3GN1 - chains B and D of the 4 polymer chains in the assembly; structure by X-ray diffraction, 2.00 A resolution.

== Chain B (and D) ==
Name: Pteridine reductase
From: Trypanosoma brucei brucei
Notes: chain D of this document is another copy of the same molecule, construct and numbering; everything in this record applies to it too
UniProtKB: O76290 (O76290_TRYBB); residue numbers follow UniProt; this construct covers 1-268
Amino-acid sequence (288 residues; numbered -19 to 268; the number before each row is that of its first residue; numbers below 1 keep their minus sign (Met-19 is residue -19)):
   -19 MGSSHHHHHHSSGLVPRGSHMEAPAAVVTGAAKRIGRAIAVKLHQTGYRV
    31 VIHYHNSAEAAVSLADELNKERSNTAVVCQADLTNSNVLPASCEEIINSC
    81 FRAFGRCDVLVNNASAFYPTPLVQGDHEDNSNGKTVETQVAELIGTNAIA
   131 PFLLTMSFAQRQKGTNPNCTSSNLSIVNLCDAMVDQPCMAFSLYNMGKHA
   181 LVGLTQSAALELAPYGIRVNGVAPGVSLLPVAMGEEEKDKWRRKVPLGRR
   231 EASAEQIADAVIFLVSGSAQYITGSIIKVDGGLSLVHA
Not modelled in the structure: -19 to 1, 104-112, 143-152 (chain D: -19 to 1, 105-112, 143-151)
Modified / non-standard residues: Cys168 (s-oxy cysteine; CSX)
Sequence notes: expression tag (-19 to 0)
Residues lining bound ligands: NADP (NAP; NADP nicotinamide-adenine-dinucleotide phosphate): Gly10, Ala12, Arg14, Ile15, His33, Tyr34, His35, Asn36, Ser37, Ala61, Asp62, Leu63, Thr64, Asn93, Ala94, Ser95, Ala96, Thr126, Asn127, Leu159, Cys160, Asp161, Tyr174, Lys178, Pro204, Gly205, Val206, Ser207, Leu208
Reported in the primary citation:
  - binding site for 1H-benzimidazol-2-amine: Trp221

== Interface between chain B and chain D ==
Pairs across the interface (80; chain B residue first):
  Asn65(B) with Glu117(D), hydrogen bond; Val120(D)
  Ser66(B) with Glu117(D)
  Asn67(B) with Glu117(D)
  Leu69(B) with Glu117(D)
  Pro70(B) with Val116(D), hydrophobic; Glu117(D)
  Pro101(B) with Glu191(D)
  Leu102(B) with Phe132(D), hydrophobic; Met136(D), hydrophobic; Ala188(D), hydrophobic; Glu191(D), hydrogen bond (backbone-side chain); Leu192(D), hydrophobic
  Val103(B) with Ala139(D), hydrophobic; Gln140(D); Leu192(D), hydrophobic; Tyr195(D)
  Val116(B) with Pro70(D), hydrophobic; Phe132(D), hydrophobic; Leu133(D), hydrophobic
  Glu117(B) with Asn65(D), hydrogen bond; Ser66(D); Asn67(D); Leu69(D); Pro70(D); Leu133(D)
  Val120(B) with Ile129(D), hydrophobic
  Ile124(B) with Ile129(D), hydrophobic
  Ala128(B) with Met176(D)
  Ile129(B) with Val120(D), hydrophobic
  Phe132(B) with Leu102(D), hydrophobic; Val116(D), hydrophobic; Ser172(D); Leu173(D), hydrophobic; Met176(D), hydrophobic
  Leu133(B) with Val116(D), hydrophobic; Glu117(D)
  Met136(B) with Leu102(D), hydrophobic; Gln104(D)
  Ala139(B) with Val103(D), hydrophobic
  Gln140(B) with Val103(D); Gln104(D), hydrogen bond (side chain-backbone)
  Val164(B) with Gln186(D)
  Asp165(B) with Gln186(D)
  Pro167(B) with Ser187(D); Leu190(D)
  Met169(B) with Leu190(D), hydrophobic; Glu191(D)
  Ala170(B) with Glu191(D)
  Ser172(B) with Phe132(D); Ser187(D); Glu191(D)
  Leu173(B) with Phe132(D), hydrophobic
  Asn175(B) with Gly183(D); Ser187(D), hydrogen bond
  Met176(B) with Ala128(D); Phe132(D), hydrophobic; Ala180(D); Leu184(D)
  His179(B) with His179(D), hydrogen bond (side chain-backbone); Gly183(D); Gln186(D)
  Ala180(B) with Met176(D)
  Gly183(B) with Asn175(D), hydrogen bond (backbone-side chain); His179(D)
  Leu184(B) with Met176(D)
  Gln186(B) with Val164(D), hydrogen bond (side chain-backbone); Asp165(D), hydrogen bond; His179(D), hydrogen bond
  Ser187(B) with Pro167(D); Ser172(D); Asn175(D), hydrogen bond
  Ala188(B) with Leu102(D), hydrophobic
  Leu190(B) with Pro167(D); Met169(D)
  Glu191(B) with Pro101(D); Leu102(D), hydrogen bond (side chain-backbone); Met169(D); Ala170(D); Ser172(D)
Other interface residues (no listed pair), chain B (43 interface residues in all): Thr100, Thr135, Phe171, Val182, Leu192, Tyr195
Other interface residues (no listed pair), chain D (43 interface residues in all): Ile124, Thr135, Phe171, Val182

== In short ==
The chain B/chain D interface involves 43 residues from each chain, with 12 hydrogen bonds. Polar contacts
include Asn65(B)-Glu117(D), Leu102(B)-Glu191(D) and Gln140(B)-Gln104(D). Ligands of chain B: NADP. The paper
reports a binding site for 1H-benzimidazol-2-amine at Trp221(B).
Both chains are Pteridine reductase (Trypanosoma brucei brucei). Entry 3GN1 (Structure of Pteridine Reductase
1 (PTR1) from TRYPANOSOMA BRUCEI in ternary complex with cofactor (NADP+) and ...) was determined by X-ray
diffraction, deposited together with 3GN2, 2WD7 and 2WD8.
